PDB entry 6YPC | X-ray diffraction, 2.90 A resolution | chains K and H of the 5 polymer chains in the assembly

Chain K:
Molecule: Inner kinetochore subunit MCM22
Source organism: Saccharomyces cerevisiae (strain ATCC 204508 / S288c)
UniProtKB: P47167 (CENPK_YEAST); residue numbers follow UniProt; this construct covers 131-239
Chain sequence (110 residues; each row starts with the number of its first residue):
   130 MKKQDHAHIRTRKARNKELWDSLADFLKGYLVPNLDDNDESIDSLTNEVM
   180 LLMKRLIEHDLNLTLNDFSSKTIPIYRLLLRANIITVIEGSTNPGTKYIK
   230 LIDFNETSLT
Unresolved in the structure: 130-135, 219-221, 238-239
Construct notes: initiating methionine (130)

Chain H:
Molecule: Inner kinetochore subunit MCM16
Source organism: Saccharomyces cerevisiae (strain ATCC 204508 / S288c)
UniProtKB: Q12262 (CENPH_YEAST); residues 137-181 here = UniProt positions 137-181
Chain sequence (46 residues; row label = number of the first residue in the row):
   136 MKPTIPPDDSDTAGKQVEVEKENETIQELMIALQIHSGYTNISYTI
Unresolved in the structure: 136-146
Construct notes: initiating methionine (136)

How chain K and chain H interact:
Contacting residue pairs (37; chain K residue first):
  Ile138(K) - Gln151(H)
  Arg141(K) - Glu155(H)  salt bridge
  Arg141(K) - Asn158(H)  hydrogen bond (backbone-side chain)
  Arg144(K) - Asn158(H)
  Arg144(K) - Gln162(H)
  Arg144(K) - Ile181(H)
  Asn145(K) - Glu157(H)  hydrogen bond
  Asn145(K) - Asn158(H)  hydrogen bond
  Leu148(K) - Asn158(H)
  Leu148(K) - Ile161(H)  hydrophobic
  Leu148(K) - Ile181(H)
  Trp149(K) - Glu157(H)  hydrogen bond
  Trp149(K) - Ile161(H)
  Ser151(K) - Met165(H)  hydrogen bond
  Leu152(K) - Met165(H)  hydrophobic
  Phe155(K) - Met165(H)  hydrophobic
  Phe155(K) - Gln169(H)
  Phe155(K) - Tyr174(H)  hydrophobic
  Tyr159(K) - Ser172(H)  hydrogen bond (side chain-backbone)
  Tyr159(K) - Gly173(H)
  Tyr159(K) - Tyr174(H)  hydrogen bond (side chain-backbone)
  Leu160(K) - Ser172(H)
  Met182(K) - Leu164(H)  hydrophobic
  Met182(K) - Leu168(H)  hydrophobic
  Ile186(K) - Thr160(H)
  Ile186(K) - Ile161(H)  hydrophobic
  Ile186(K) - Leu164(H)  hydrophobic
  Leu207(K) - Leu168(H)  hydrophobic
  Leu207(K) - His171(H)
  Leu207(K) - Ser172(H)
  Arg210(K) - His171(H)  hydrogen bond (side chain-backbone)
  Ala211(K) - His171(H)
  Ile213(K) - Leu164(H)  hydrophobic
  Phe233(K) - Glu163(H)
  Asn234(K) - Lys156(H)  hydrogen bond (side chain-backbone)
  Asn234(K) - Glu159(H)
  Asn234(K) - Thr160(H)
Also at the interface, not in a pair above, chain K (22 interface residues in all): His188, Leu208, Leu230
Also at the interface, not in a pair above, chain H (22 interface residues in all): Val154, Ala167, Thr180

Summary:
The chain K/chain H interface involves 22 residues from each chain, with 9 hydrogen bonds and 1 salt bridge.
Polar pairs include Arg141(K)-Glu155(H), Arg141(K)-Asn158(H) and Asn145(K)-Glu157(H).
Here chain K is Inner kinetochore subunit MCM22 and chain H is Inner kinetochore subunit MCM16, both from
Saccharomyces cerevisiae (strain ATCC 204508 / S288c). Entry 6YPC (Crystal structure of the kinetochore
subunits H/I/K/T/W penta-complex from S. cerevisiae at 2.9 angstroms) was determined by X-ray diffraction.
